PDB entry 6GYL | electron microscopy, 4.80 A resolution (low resolution: residue-level contacts below are approximate; hydrogen-bond / salt-bridge calls are withheld) | chains A and M of the 22 polymer chains in the assembly

[Chain A]
Name: DNA-directed RNA polymerase II subunit RPB1
From: Saccharomyces cerevisiae (strain ATCC 204508 / S288c)
Notes: EC 2.7.7.6
UniProt: P04050 (RPB1_YEAST); numbering as in UniProt (aligned over 1-1733)
Amino-acid sequence (1733 residues; numbered 1 to 1733; the number before each row is that of its first residue):
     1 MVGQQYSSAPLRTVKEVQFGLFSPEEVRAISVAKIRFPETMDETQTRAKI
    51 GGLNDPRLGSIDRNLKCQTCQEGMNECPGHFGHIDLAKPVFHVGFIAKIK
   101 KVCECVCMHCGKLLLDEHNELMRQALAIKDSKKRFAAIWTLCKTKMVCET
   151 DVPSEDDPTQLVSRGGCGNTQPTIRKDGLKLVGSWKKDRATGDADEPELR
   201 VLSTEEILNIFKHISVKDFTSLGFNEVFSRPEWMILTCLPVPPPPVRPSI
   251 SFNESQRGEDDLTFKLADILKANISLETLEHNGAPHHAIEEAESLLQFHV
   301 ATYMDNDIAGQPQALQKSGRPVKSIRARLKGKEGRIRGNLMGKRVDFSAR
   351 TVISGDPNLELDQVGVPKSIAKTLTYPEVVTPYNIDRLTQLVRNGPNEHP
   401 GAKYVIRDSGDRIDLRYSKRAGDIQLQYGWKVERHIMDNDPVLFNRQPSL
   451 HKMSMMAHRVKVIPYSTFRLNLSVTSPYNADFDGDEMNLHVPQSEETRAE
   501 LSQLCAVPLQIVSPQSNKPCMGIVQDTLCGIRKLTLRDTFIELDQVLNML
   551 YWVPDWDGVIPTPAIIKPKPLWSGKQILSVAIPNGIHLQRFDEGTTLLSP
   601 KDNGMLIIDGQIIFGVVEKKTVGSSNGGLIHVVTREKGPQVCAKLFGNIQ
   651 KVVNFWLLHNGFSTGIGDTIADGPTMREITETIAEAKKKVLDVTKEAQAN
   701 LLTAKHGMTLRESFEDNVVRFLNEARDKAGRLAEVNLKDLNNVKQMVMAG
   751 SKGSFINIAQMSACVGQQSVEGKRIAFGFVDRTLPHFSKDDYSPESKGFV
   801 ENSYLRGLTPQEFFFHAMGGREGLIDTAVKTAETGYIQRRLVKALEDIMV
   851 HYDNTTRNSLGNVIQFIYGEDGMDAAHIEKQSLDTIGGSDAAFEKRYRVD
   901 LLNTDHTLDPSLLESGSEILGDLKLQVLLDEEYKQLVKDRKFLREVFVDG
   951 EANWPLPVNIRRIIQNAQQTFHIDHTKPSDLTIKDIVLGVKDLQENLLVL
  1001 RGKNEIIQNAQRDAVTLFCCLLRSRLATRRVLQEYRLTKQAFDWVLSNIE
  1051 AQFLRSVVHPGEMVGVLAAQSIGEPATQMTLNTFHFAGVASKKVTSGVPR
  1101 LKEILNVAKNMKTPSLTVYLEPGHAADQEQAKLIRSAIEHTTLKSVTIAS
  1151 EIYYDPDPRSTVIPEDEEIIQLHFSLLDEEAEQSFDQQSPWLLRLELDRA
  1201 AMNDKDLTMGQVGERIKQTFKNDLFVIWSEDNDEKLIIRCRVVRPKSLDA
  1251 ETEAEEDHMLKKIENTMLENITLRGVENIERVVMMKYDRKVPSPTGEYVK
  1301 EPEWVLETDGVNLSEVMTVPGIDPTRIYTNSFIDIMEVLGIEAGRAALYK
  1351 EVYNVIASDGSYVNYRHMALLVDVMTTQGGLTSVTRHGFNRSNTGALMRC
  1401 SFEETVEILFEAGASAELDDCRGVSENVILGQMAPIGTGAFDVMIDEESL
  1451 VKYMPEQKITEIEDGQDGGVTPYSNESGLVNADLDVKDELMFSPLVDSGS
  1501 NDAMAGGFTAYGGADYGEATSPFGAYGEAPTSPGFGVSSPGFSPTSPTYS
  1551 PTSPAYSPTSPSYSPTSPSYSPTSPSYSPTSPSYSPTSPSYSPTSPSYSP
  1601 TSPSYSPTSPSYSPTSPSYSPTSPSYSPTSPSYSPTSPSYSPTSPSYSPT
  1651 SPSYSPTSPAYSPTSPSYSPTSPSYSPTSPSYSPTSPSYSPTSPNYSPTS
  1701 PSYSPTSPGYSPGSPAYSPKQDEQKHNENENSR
Disordered / not traced: 1-2, 155-163, 188-196, 1080-1092, 1176-1186, 1244-1253, 1453-1733
Swiss-Prot annotation at these positions:
  - region: Pro-248 to Asp-260 (Lid loop), Asn-306 to Lys-323 (Rudder loop), Pro-810 to Glu-822 (Bridging helix)
  - binding site (Zn(2+)): Cys-67, Cys-70, Cys-77, His-80, Cys-107, Cys-110, Cys-148, Cys-167
  - binding site (Mg(2+)): Asp-481, Asp-483, Asp-485
  - modified residue: Thr-1471 (Phosphothreonine)
  - cross-link (Glycyl lysine isopeptide (Lys-Gly)): Lys-695 (interchain with G-Cter in ubiquitin), Lys-1246 (interchain with G-Cter in ubiquitin), Lys-1350 (interchain with G-Cter in ubiquitin)
  - natural variant: Ser-1653 to Pro-1659 (deletion: In strain: A364A)
  - mutagenesis: Lys-1246 (K1246R: Impairs ubiquitination during transcription stress)
Ion coordination: Zn2+ site 1: Cys-67, Cys-70, Cys-77, His-80; Zn2+ site 2: Cys-107, Cys-110, Cys-148, Cys-167; Mg2+: Asp-481, Asp-485

[Chain M]
Name: Transcription initiation factor IIB
From: Saccharomyces cerevisiae (strain ATCC 204508 / S288c)
UniProt: P29055 (TF2B_YEAST); residues 1-345 here = UniProt positions 1-345
Amino-acid sequence (345 residues; each row starts with the number of its first residue):
     1 MMTRESIDKRAGRRGPNLNIVLTCPECKVYPPKIVERFSEGDVVCALCGL
    51 VLSDKLVDTRSEWRTFSNDDHNGDDPSRVGEASNPLLDGNNLSTRIGKGE
   101 TTDMRFTKELNKAQGKNVMDKKDNEVQAAFAKITMLCDAAELPKIVKDCA
   151 KEAYKLCHDEKTLKGKSMESIMAASILIGCRRAEVARTFKEIQSLIHVKT
   201 KEFGKTLNIMKNILRGKSEDGFLKIDTDNMSGAQNLTYIPRFCSHLGLPM
   251 QVTTSAEYTAKKCKEIKEIAGKSPITIAVVSIYLNILLFQIPITAAKVGQ
   301 TLQVTEGTIKSGYKILYEHRDKLVDPQLIANGVVSLDNLPGVEKK
Disordered / not traced: 1-15, 67-83, 219-233, 327-345
Swiss-Prot annotation at these positions:
  - zinc finger: Ile-20 to Ser-53 (TFIIB-type)
  - binding site (Zn(2+)): Cys-24, Cys-27, Cys-45, Cys-48
Ion coordination: Zn2+: Cys-24, Cys-27, Cys-45, Cys-48

[How chain A and chain M interact]
Pairs across the interface (94; chain A residue first):
  Glu-39(A) with Asn-90(M); Asn-91(M)
  Thr-40(A) with Asn-90(M); Leu-92(M)
  Met-41(A) with Asn-90(M)
  Asp-42(A) with Asn-90(M)
  Gln-45(A) with Pro-85(M); Gly-89(M); Asn-90(M)
  Leu-53(A) with Leu-92(M)
  Arg-63(A) with Ile-20(M); Leu-56(M); Val-57(M)
  Asn-64(A) with Leu-18(M); Asn-19(M); Ile-20(M)
  Leu-65(A) with Ile-20(M)
  Lys-66(A) with Leu-18(M); Ile-20(M)
  Gln-68(A) with Leu-18(M)
  Glu-72(A) with Ile-20(M)
  Met-74(A) with Val-57(M)
  Asn-75(A) with Lys-55(M)
  Gly-178(A) with Phe-106(M)
  Ser-249(A) with Glu-62(M)
  Ile-250(A) with Thr-59(M); Glu-62(M); Phe-66(M)
  Phe-252(A) with Trp-63(M)
  Ser-255(A) with Pro-85(M)
  Gln-256(A) with Trp-63(M); Asn-84(M)
  Arg-257(A) with Pro-85(M)
  Gly-258(A) with Phe-66(M)
  Glu-259(A) with Phe-66(M); Leu-92(M)
  Thr-263(A) with Leu-92(M)
  Phe-264(A) with Leu-92(M); Ser-93(M); Thr-94(M)
  Ala-267(A) with Leu-92(M)
  Asp-268(A) with Thr-94(M)
  Lys-271(A) with Leu-92(M)
  Ser-275(A) with Asn-117(M); Asp-120(M)
  Glu-291(A) with Lys-112(M); Ala-113(M); Lys-116(M)
  Ser-294(A) with Leu-110(M)
  Leu-295(A) with Ile-96(M); Ala-113(M); Asn-117(M)
  Phe-298(A) with Ile-96(M); Leu-110(M)
  His-299(A) with Ile-96(M)
  Ala-309(A) with Thr-101(M)
  Gly-310(A) with Thr-101(M); Thr-102(M); Phe-106(M)
  Gln-311(A) with Thr-101(M); Thr-102(M); Phe-106(M)
  Pro-312(A) with Gly-97(M); Gly-99(M); Thr-102(M); Phe-106(M); Thr-107(M); Leu-110(M)
  Gln-313(A) with Gly-97(M); Gly-99(M)
  Ala-314(A) with Arg-95(M)
  Leu-315(A) with Thr-94(M); Arg-95(M)
  Gln-316(A) with Arg-95(M)
  Lys-317(A) with Ser-93(M); Arg-95(M)
  Gly-319(A) with Arg-95(M)
  Arg-320(A) with Thr-65(M); Phe-66(M)
  Val-322(A) with Thr-94(M)
  Tyr-404(A) with Glu-40(M)
  Arg-407(A) with Glu-26(M)
  Asp-411(A) with Leu-50(M)
  Arg-412(A) with Asp-42(M); Leu-50(M); Val-51(M); Asp-54(M)
  Ile-413(A) with Leu-50(M)
  Asp-414(A) with Gly-49(M)
  Arg-416(A) with Arg-37(M)
  Tyr-417(A) with Val-35(M); Leu-47(M); Gly-49(M)
  Arg-420(A) with Ala-46(M)
Interface residues without a listed pair, chain A (61 interface residues in all): Pro-38, Glu-43, Asp-177, Asp-260, Leu-279, Ile-308
Interface residues without a listed pair, chain M (53 interface residues in all): Pro-16, Cys-45, Cys-48, Leu-86, Lys-98, Glu-100, Asp-103, Arg-105, Gln-114

[In short]
61 residues of chain A face 53 of chain M across their interface. Cys-67(A), Cys-70(A), Cys-77(A) and
His-80(A) form the Zn2+ site 1. From UniProt: 8 Zn2+-binding residues, 3 Mg2+-binding residues and one
mutagenesis site on chain A; 4 Zn2+-binding residues on chain M.
Here chain A is DNA-directed RNA polymerase II subunit RPB1 and chain M is Transcription initiation factor
IIB, both from Saccharomyces cerevisiae (strain ATCC 204508 / S288c). Entry 6GYL (Structure of a yeast closed
complex with distorted DNA (core CCdist)) was determined by electron microscopy (same publication as 6GYK and
6GYM).
